PDB entry 2NVZ | X-ray diffraction, 4.30 A resolution (low resolution: residue-level contacts below are approximate; hydrogen-bond / salt-bridge calls are withheld) | chains R and A of the 13 polymer chains in the assembly

[Chain R]
Molecule: 10-nt RNA strand
Sequence (10 nucleotides; numbered 1 to 10; the number before each row is that of its first residue):
     1 AUCGAGAGGA

[Chain A]
Protein: DNA-directed RNA polymerase II largest subunit
Source organism: Saccharomyces cerevisiae
Notes: EC 2.7.7.6
Reference sequence: P04050 (RPB1_YEAST); residues 1-1733 here = UniProt positions 1-1733
Sequence (1733 residues; each row starts with the number of its first residue):
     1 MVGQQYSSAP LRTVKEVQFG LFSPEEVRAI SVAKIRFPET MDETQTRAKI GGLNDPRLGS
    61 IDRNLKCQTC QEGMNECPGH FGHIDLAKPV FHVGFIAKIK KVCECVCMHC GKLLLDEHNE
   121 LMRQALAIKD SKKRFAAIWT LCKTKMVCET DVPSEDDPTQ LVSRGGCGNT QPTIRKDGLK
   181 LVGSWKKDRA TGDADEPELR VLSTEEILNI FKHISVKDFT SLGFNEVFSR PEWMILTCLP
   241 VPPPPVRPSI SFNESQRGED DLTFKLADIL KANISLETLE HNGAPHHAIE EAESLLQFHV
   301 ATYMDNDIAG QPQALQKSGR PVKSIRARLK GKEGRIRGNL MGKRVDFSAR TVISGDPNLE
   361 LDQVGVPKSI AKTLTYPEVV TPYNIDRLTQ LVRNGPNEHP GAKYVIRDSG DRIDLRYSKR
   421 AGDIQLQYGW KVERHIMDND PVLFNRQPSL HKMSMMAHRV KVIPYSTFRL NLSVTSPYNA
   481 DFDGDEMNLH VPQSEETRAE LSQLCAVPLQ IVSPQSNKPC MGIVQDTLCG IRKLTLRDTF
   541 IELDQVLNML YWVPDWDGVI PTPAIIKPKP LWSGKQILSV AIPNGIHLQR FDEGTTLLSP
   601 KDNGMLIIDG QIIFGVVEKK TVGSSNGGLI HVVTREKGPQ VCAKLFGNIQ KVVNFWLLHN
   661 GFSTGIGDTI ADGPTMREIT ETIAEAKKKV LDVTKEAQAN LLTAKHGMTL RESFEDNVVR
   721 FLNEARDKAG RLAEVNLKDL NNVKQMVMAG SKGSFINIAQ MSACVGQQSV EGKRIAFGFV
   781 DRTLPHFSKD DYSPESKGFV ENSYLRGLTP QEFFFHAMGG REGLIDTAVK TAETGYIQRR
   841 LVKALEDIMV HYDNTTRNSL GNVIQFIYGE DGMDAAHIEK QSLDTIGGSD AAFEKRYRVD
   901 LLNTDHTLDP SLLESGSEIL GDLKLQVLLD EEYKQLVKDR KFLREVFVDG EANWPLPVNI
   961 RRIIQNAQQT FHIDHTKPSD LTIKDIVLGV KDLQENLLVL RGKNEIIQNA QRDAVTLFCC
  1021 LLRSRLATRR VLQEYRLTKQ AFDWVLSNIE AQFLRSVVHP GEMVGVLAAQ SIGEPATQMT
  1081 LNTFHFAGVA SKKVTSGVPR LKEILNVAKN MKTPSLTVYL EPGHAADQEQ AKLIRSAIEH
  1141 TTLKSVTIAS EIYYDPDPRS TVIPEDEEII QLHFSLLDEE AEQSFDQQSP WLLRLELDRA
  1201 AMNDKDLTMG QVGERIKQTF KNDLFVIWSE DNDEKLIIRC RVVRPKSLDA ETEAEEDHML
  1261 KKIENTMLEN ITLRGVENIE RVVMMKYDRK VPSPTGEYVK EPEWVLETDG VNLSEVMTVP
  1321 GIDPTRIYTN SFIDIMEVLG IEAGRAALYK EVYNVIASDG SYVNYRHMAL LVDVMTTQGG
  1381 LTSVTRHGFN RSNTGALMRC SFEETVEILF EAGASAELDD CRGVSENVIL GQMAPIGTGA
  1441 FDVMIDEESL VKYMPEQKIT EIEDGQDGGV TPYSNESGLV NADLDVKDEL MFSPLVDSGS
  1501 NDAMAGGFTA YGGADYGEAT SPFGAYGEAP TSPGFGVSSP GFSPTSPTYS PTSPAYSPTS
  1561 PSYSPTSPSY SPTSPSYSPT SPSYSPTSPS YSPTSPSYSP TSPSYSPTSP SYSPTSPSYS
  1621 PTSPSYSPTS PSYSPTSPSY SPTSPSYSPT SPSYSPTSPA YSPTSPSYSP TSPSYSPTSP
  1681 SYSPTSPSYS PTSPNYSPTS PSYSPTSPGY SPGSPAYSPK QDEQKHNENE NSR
Disordered / not traced: 1, 156-160, 186-198, 315-318, 1177-1186, 1232-1235, 1244-1253, 1446-1733
Ion coordination: Zn2+ site 1: Cys-67, Cys-70, His-80; Zn2+ site 2: Met-108, Cys-110, Cys-167; Mg2+ site 1: Asp-481, Asp-483 (together with UTP) (shared with 1 residue of chain B); Mg2+ site 2: Asp-483, Asp-485
Small-molecule neighbours: UTP (uridine 5'-triphosphate): Arg-446, Pro-448, Asn-479, Asp-481, Asp-483, Asp-485, Thr-827, Gln-1078, Leu-1081, Asn-1082, His-1085
UniProt features mapped onto this chain:
  - region: Pro-248 to Asp-260 (Lid loop), Asn-306 to Lys-323 (Rudder loop), Pro-810 to Glu-822 (Bridging helix)
  - binding site (Zn(2+)): Cys-67, Cys-70, Cys-77, His-80, Cys-107, Cys-110, Cys-148, Cys-167
  - binding site (Mg(2+)): Asp-481, Asp-483, Asp-485
  - modified residue: Thr-1471 (Phosphothreonine)
  - cross-link (Glycyl lysine isopeptide (Lys-Gly)): Lys-695 (interchain with G-Cter in ubiquitin), Lys-1246 (interchain with G-Cter in ubiquitin), Lys-1350 (interchain with G-Cter in ubiquitin)
  - natural variant: Ser-1653 to Pro-1659 (deletion: In strain: A364A)
  - mutagenesis: Lys-1246 (K1246R: Impairs ubiquitination during transcription stress)
From the paper describing this entry:
  - Mg2+ coordination: Asp-481, Asp-483
  - catalytic residues: His-1085 (proposed by the authors, not directly observed)
  - mutagenesis - R446A: abolished growth

[Chain R / chain A interface]
Contacting residue pairs (5):
  A1(R) / Phe-252(A)
  G9(R) / Arg-350(A)
  A10(R) / Asp-483(A)
  A10(R) / Asp-485(A)
  A10(R) / Glu-486(A)
Other interface residues (no listed pair), chain R (4 interface residues in all): C3
Other interface residues (no listed pair), chain A (8 interface residues in all): Asp-261, Arg-446, Gln-447

[In short]
The interface between chain R and chain A involves 4 residues on one side and 8 on the other. Chain A binds
UTP. Curated annotation (UniProt) lists 8 Zn2+-binding residues, 3 Mg2+-binding residues and one mutagenesis
site on chain A. The paper reports the catalytic residue His-1085(A); R446A of chain A abolishes growth.
Here chain R is a 10-nt RNA strand and chain A is DNA-directed RNA polymerase II largest subunit
(Saccharomyces cerevisiae). Entry 2NVZ (RNA Polymerase II elongation complex with UTP, updated 11/2006) was
determined by X-ray diffraction together with 2E2H, 2E2I, 2E2J, 2NVQ, 2NVT, 2NVX, 2NVY and 2YU9 from the same
study.
